PDB entry 7BDY | X-ray diffraction, 1.80 A resolution | chains A and P

== Chain A ==
Protein: 14-3-3 protein sigma
Source organism: Homo sapiens
UniProtKB: P31947 (1433S_HUMAN); residues 1-248 here = UniProt positions 1-248
Sequence (253 residues; each row starts with the number of its first residue; numbers below 1 keep their minus sign (Gly-4 is residue -4)):
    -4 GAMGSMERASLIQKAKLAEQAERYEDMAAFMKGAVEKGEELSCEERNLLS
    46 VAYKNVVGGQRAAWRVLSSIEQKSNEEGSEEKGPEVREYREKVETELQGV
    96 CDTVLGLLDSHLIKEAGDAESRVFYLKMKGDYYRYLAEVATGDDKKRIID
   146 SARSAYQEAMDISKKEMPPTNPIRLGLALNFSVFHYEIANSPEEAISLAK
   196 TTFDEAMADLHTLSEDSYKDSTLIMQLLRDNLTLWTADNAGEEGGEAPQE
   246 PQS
Not modelled in the structure: 72-76, 232-248
Glycans and other covalent adducts: pc2068b (TJK) linked to Lys122
Modified / non-standard residues: Cys38 (S-hydroxycysteine; CSO)
Differences from the reference sequence: expression tag (-4 to 0)
Metal / ion sites: Mg2+ near Glu2 (its only coordinating residue here); Ca2+: Glu35, Glu110, Glu188
Ligand contacts: pc2068b (TJK; 2-bromanyl-4-[2-(5-bromanyl-2-fluoranyl-phenyl)imidazol-1-yl]benzaldehyde): Cys38, Asn42, Ser45, Glu115, Phe119, Pro167, Ile168, Gly171, Ile219
UniProt features mapped onto this chain:
  - site (Interaction with phosphoserine on interacting protein): Arg56, Arg129
  - modified residue (Phosphoserine): Ser5, Ser74, Ser248

== Chain P ==
Protein: Peptidyl-prolyl cis-trans isomerase NIMA-interacting 1
Notes: EC 5.2.1.8
UniProtKB: Q13526 (PIN1_HUMAN); residues 61-77 here = UniProt positions 61-77
Sequence (17 residues; numbered 61 to 77; the number before each row is that of its first residue):
    61 LVKHSQSRRPSSWRQEK
Not modelled in the structure: 61-67, 76-77
Modified / non-standard residues: Ser72 (phosphoserine; SEP)
UniProt features mapped onto this chain:
  - modified residue: Ser71 (Phosphoserine)
  - mutagenesis: Lys63 (K63A: Loss of peptidyl-prolyl cis/trans isomerase activity. No effect on the interaction with IRAK3/IRAK-M. Abolishes IL33-mediated increase of IRAK3/IRAK-M protein levels), Ser71 (S71D/E: Loss of peptidyl-prolyl cis/trans isomerase activity, nuclear localization and cellular function)

== How chain A and chain P interact ==
Pairs across the interface (18):
  Val46(A) - Gln75(P)
  Arg56(A) - Ser72(P)
  Arg129(A) - Ser72(P)
  Tyr130(A) - Ser72(P)
  Leu174(A) - Ser71(P)
  Leu174(A) - Ser72(P)
  Leu174(A) - Trp73(P)
  Asn175(A) - Ser72(P)
  Asn175(A) - Trp73(P)  hydrogen bond (side chain-backbone)
  Val178(A) - Ser71(P)
  Glu182(A) - Pro70(P)
  Ile219(A) - Trp73(P)
  Leu222(A) - Arg74(P)
  Asn226(A) - Pro70(P)
  Asn226(A) - Ser71(P)  hydrogen bond (side chain-backbone)
  Leu229(A) - Arg68(P)
  Leu229(A) - Pro70(P)  hydrophobic
  Trp230(A) - Pro70(P)  hydrophobic
Interface residues without a listed pair, chain A (17 interface residues in all): Glu14, Lys49, Arg60, Gly171
Interface residues without a listed pair, chain P (8 interface residues in all): Arg69

== In short ==
Chain A and chain P form an interface of 17 and 8 residues respectively, with 2 hydrogen bonds. Polar contacts
include Asn175(A)-Trp73(P) and Asn226(A)-Ser71(P). Covalently linked pc2068b: at Lys122(A). UniProt lists 2
mutagenesis sites on chain P.
Here chain A is 14-3-3 protein sigma (Homo sapiens) and chain P is Peptidyl-prolyl cis-trans isomerase
NIMA-interacting 1. Entry 7BDY (14-3-3 sigma with Pin1 binding site pS72 and covalently bound PC2068B) was
determined by X-ray diffraction together with 7AOG, 7AXN, 7AYF, 7AZ1, 7AZ2, 7BDP and 17 further entries from
the same study.
